Entry 1SFO (X-ray diffraction, 3.61 A resolution); this record covers chains B and J of the 12 polymer chains in the assembly.

# Chain B
Name: DNA-directed RNA polymerase II 140 kDa polypeptide
Source organism: Saccharomyces cerevisiae
Notes: EC 2.7.7.6
Reference sequence: P08518 (RPB2_YEAST); numbering as in UniProt (aligned over 1-1224)
Chain sequence (1224 residues; numbered 1 to 1224; the number before each row is that of its first residue):
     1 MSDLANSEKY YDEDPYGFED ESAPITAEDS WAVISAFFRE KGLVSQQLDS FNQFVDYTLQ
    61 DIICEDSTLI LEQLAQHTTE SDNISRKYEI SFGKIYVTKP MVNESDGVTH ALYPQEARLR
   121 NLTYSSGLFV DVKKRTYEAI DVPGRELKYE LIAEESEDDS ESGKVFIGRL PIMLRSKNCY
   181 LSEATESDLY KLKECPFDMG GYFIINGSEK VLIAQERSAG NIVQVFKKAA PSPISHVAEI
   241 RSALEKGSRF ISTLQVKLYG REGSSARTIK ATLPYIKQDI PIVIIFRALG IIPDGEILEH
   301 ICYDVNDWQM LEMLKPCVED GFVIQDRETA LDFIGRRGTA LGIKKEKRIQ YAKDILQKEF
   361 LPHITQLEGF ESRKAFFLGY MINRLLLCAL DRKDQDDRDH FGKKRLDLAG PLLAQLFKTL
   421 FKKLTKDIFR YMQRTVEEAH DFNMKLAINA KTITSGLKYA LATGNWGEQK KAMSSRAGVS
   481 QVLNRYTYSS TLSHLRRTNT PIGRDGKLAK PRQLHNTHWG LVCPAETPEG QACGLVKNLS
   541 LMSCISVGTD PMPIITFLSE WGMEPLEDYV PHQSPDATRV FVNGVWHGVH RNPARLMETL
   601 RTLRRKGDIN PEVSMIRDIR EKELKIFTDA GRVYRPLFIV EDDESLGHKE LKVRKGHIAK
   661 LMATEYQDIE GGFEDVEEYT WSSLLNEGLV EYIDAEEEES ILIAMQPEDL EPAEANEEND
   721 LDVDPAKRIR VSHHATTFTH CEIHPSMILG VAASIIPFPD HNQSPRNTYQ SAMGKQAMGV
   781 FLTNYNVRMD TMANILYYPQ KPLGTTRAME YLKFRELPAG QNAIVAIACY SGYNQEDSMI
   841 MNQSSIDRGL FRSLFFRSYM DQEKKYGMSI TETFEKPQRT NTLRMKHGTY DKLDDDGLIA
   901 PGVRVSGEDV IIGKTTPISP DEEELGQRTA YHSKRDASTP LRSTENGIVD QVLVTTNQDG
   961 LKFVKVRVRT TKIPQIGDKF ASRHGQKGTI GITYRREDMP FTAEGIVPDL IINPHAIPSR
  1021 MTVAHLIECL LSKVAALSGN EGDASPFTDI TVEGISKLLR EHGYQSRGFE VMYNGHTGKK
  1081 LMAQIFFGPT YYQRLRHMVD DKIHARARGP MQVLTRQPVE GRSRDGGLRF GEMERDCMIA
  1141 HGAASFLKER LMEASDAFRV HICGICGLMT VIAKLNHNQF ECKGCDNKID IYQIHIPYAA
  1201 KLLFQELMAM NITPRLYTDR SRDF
Unresolved in the structure: 1-19, 71-89, 135-163, 336-344, 438-445, 503-508, 669-677, 716-721, 920-932
Ion coordination: Zn2+: C1163, C1166, C1182

# Chain J
Name: DNA-directed RNA polymerases I, II, and III 8.3 kDa polypeptide
Source organism: Saccharomyces cerevisiae
Notes: EC 2.7.7.6
Reference sequence: P22139 (RPB10_YEAST); residue numbers follow UniProt; this construct covers 1-70
Chain sequence (70 residues; numbered 1 to 70; the number before each row is that of its first residue):
     1 MIVPVRCFSC GKVVGDKWES YLNLLQEDEL DEGTALSRLG LKRYCCRRMI LTHVDLIEKF
    61 LRYNPLEKRD
Unresolved in the structure: 66-70
Swiss-Prot annotation at these positions:
  - binding site (Zn(2+)): C7, C10, C45, C46
  - cross-link: K59 (Glycyl lysine isopeptide (Lys-Gly) (interchain with G-Cter in ubiquitin))
Ion coordination: Zn2+: C7, C10, C45, C46

# How chain B and chain J interact
Pairs across the interface - 58 pairs, chain B then chain J:
  E186(B) - R62(J)  salt bridge
  S187(B) - R62(J)
  Y190(B) - K59(J)
  Y190(B) - R62(J)
  Y190(B) - Y63(J)
  K193(B) - P65(J)
  C195(B) - Y63(J)
  P196(B) - Y63(J)
  V780(B) - M1(J)  hydrophobic
  V780(B) - L56(J)  hydrophobic
  T783(B) - K59(J)
  T783(B) - F60(J)
  T783(B) - Y63(J)
  N784(B) - Y63(J)  hydrogen bond (backbone-side chain)
  Y785(B) - M1(J)
  Y785(B) - F60(J)  hydrophobic
  L796(B) - M1(J)
  Y797(B) - M1(J)
  Y798(B) - I2(J)
  Y798(B) - P4(J)  hydrophobic
  P799(B) - V54(J)
  Q800(B) - R48(J)  hydrogen bond (side chain-backbone)
  Q800(B) - M49(J)
  Q800(B) - T52(J)
  K801(B) - L51(J)
  K801(B) - T52(J)
  E816(B) - L56(J)
  N822(B) - R48(J)  hydrogen bond (backbone-side chain)
  A823(B) - R48(J)
  I824(B) - Y44(J)  hydrophobic
  I824(B) - C45(J)  hydrophobic
  I824(B) - R48(J)
  N842(B) - S9(J)
  S845(B) - F8(J)
  S845(B) - S9(J)
  R848(B) - C7(J)
  R848(B) - F8(J)  hydrogen bond (side chain-backbone)
  R848(B) - S9(J)
  R848(B) - C10(J)
  R848(B) - G11(J)
  G849(B) - F8(J)
  L850(B) - F8(J)
  R996(B) - S9(J)
  R996(B) - C10(J)
  E1004(B) - R43(J)
  I1006(B) - C45(J)  hydrophobic
  D1009(B) - S9(J)  hydrogen bond (side chain-backbone)
  D1009(B) - R48(J)  salt bridge
  A1036(B) - Y44(J)  hydrophobic
  A1036(B) - R47(J)
  L1037(B) - R47(J)  hydrogen bond (backbone-side chain)
  S1038(B) - G33(J)
  G1039(B) - E32(J)
  G1039(B) - G33(J)
  G1039(B) - L51(J)
  Y1064(B) - Y44(J)  hydrophobic
  E1070(B) - Y44(J)  hydrogen bond
  F1087(B) - Y44(J)
Interface residues without a listed pair, chain B (46 interface residues in all): E194, F197, I795, L803, R815, Q821, V1007, K1033, N1040, P1089
Interface residues without a listed pair, chain J (27 interface residues in all): V3, D31

# Overview
Chain B and chain J form an interface of 46 and 27 residues respectively, with 7 hydrogen bonds and 2 salt
bridges. Polar contacts include E186(B)-R62(J), D1009(B)-R48(J) and N784(B)-Y63(J). C1163(B), C1166(B) and
C1182(B) coordinate Zn2+. UniProt lists 4 Zn2+-binding residues on chain J.
Chain B is DNA-directed RNA polymerase II 140 kDa polypeptide and chain J is DNA-directed RNA polymerases I,
II, and III 8.3 kDa polypeptide, both from Saccharomyces cerevisiae; the structure, RNA polymerase II strand
separated elongation complex, was determined by X-ray diffraction.
